6HV7 - chains Z and a of the 28 polymer chains in the assembly; structure by X-ray diffraction, 3.40 A resolution.

Chain Z:
Protein: Proteasome subunit beta type-6
Organism: Saccharomyces cerevisiae (strain ATCC 204508 / S288c)
Notes: EC 3.4.25.1
UniProt: P23724 (PSB6_YEAST); residues 1-222 here correspond to UniProt positions 20-241 (UniProt number = residue number + 19)
Sequence (222 residues; each row starts with the number of its first residue):
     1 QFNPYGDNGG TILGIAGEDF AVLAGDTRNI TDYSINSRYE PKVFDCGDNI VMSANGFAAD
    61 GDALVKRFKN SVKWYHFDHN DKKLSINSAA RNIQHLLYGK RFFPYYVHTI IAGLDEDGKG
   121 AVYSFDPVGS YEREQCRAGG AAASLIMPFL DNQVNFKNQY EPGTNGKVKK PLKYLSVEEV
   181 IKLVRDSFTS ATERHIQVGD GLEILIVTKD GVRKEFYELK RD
Ion coordination: Mg2+: Thr192, Val198
Ligand contacts: GQQ (N-[(2S)-1-[[(2S)-1-[[(2S)-1-[4-(aminomethyl)phenyl]-4-methylsulfonyl-butan-2-yl]amino]-4-methyl-1-oxidanylidene-pentan-2-yl]amino]-4-methyl-1-oxidanylidene-pentan-2-yl]pyrazine-2-carboxamide): Asp126, Pro127, Val128, Ser130, Glu132

Chain a:
Protein: Proteasome subunit beta type-7
Organism: Saccharomyces cerevisiae (strain ATCC 204508 / S288c)
Notes: EC 3.4.25.1
UniProt: P30657 (PSB7_YEAST); residues -12 to 233 here correspond to UniProt positions 21-266 (UniProt number = residue number + 33)
Sequence (246 residues; each row starts with the number of its first residue; numbers below 1 keep their minus sign (Thr-12 is residue -12)):
   -12 TQIANAGASP MVNTQQPIVT GTSVISMKYD NGVIIAADNL GSYGSLLRFN GVERLIPVGD
    48 NTVVGISGDI SDMQHIERLL KDLVTENAYD NPLADAEEAL EPSYIFEYLA TVMYQRRSKM
   108 NPLWNAIIVA GVQSNGDQFL RYVNLLGVTY SSPTLATGFG AHMANPLLRK VVDRESDIPK
   168 TTVQVAEEAI VNAMRVLYYR DARSSRNFSL AIIDKNTGLT FKKNLQVENM KWDFAKDIKG
   228 YGTQKI
Disordered / not traced: -12 to 0

Interface between chain Z and chain a:
Pairs across the interface - 40 pairs, chain Z then chain a:
  Gln1(Z) with Thr1(a), hydrogen bond
  Phe2(Z) with Thr1(a); Arg104(a); Met107(a); Pro109(a), hydrophobic; Leu132(a), hydrophobic; Leu133(a), hydrophobic
  Asn3(Z) with Leu133(a)
  Pro4(Z) with Arg104(a), hydrogen bond (backbone-side chain); Met107(a), hydrophobic; Leu133(a)
  Asn8(Z) with Val135(a)
  Asn29(Z) with Tyr137(a)
  Ser34(Z) with His149(a)
  Ile35(Z) with Arg156(a), hydrogen bond (backbone-side chain)
  Asn36(Z) with Tyr137(a), hydrogen bond; Ser139(a); Arg156(a)
  Ser37(Z) with Ser138(a), hydrogen bond (side chain-backbone); Ser139(a)
  Glu40(Z) with Arg128(a), salt bridge; Tyr137(a); Ser138(a), hydrogen bond (side chain-backbone)
  Phe57(Z) with Arg104(a); Leu133(a); Val135(a), hydrophobic
  Ala59(Z) with Tyr101(a), hydrophobic; Leu133(a); Gly134(a); Val135(a)
  Asp60(Z) with Tyr101(a), hydrogen bond; Arg104(a), salt bridge
  Asp62(Z) with Thr136(a), hydrogen bond
  Ala63(Z) with Tyr101(a)
  Lys66(Z) with Glu94(a), salt bridge
  Phe103(Z) with Arg104(a); Ser105(a)
  Glu218(Z) with Arg161(a), salt bridge
  Arg221(Z) with Asp160(a), salt bridge; Arg161(a)
Interface residues without a listed pair, chain Z (25 interface residues in all): Tyr5, Arg38, Tyr39, Lys100, Tyr105
Interface residues without a listed pair, chain a (23 interface residues in all): Trp111, Leu142, Ala148

Summary:
25 residues of chain Z and 23 residues of chain a are in contact; the contacts include 8 hydrogen bonds and 5
salt bridges. Polar contacts include Glu40(Z)-Arg128(a), Asp60(Z)-Arg104(a) and Lys66(Z)-Glu94(a). Chain Z
binds compound GQQ. Thr192(Z) and Val198(Z) form the Mg2+ site.
Here chain Z is Proteasome subunit beta type-6 and chain a is Proteasome subunit beta type-7, both from
Saccharomyces cerevisiae (strain ATCC 204508 / S288c). Entry 6HV7 (Yeast 20S proteasome with human beta2i
(1-53) in complex with 7) was determined by X-ray diffraction (same publication as 6HTB, 6HTC, 6HTD, 6HTP,
6HTR, 6HUB and 30 further entries).
